Entry 5O4C (X-ray diffraction, 2.80 A resolution); this record covers chains C and L of the 4 polymer chains in the assembly.

# Chain C
Name: Photosynthetic reaction center cytochrome c subunit
Source organism: Blastochloris viridis
UniProtKB: P07173 (CYCR_BLAVI); residues 1-336 here correspond to UniProt positions 21-356 (UniProt number = residue number + 20)
Sequence (336 residues; row label = number of the first residue in the row):
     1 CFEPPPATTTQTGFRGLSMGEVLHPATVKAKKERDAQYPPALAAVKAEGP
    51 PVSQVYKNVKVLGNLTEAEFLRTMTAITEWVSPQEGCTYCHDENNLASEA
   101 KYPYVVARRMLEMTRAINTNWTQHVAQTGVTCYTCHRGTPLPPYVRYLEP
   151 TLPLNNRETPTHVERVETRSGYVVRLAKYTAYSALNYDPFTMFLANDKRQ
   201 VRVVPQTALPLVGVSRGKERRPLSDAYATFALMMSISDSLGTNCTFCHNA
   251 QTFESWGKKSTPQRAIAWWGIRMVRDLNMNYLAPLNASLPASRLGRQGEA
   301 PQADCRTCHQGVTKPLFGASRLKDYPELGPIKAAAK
Disordered / not traced: 333-336
Curated features (UniProtKB/Swiss-Prot):
  - binding site (heme): Met74, Cys87, Cys90, His91, Met110, His124, Cys132, Cys135, His136, Met233, Cys244, Cys247, His248, Cys305, Cys308, His309
  - site: Cys1 (Not N-palmitoylated)
  - lipidation: Cys1 (S-diacylglycerol cysteine)
Glycans and other covalent adducts: diacyl glycerol (DGA) linked to Cys1; heme c (HEC) linked to Cys87, Cys90, Cys132, Cys135, Cys244, Cys247, Cys305, Cys308
Metal / ion sites: heme c Fe (4 sites), coordinated by Met74, His91, Met110, His124, His136, Met233, His248, His309
Residues lining bound ligands:
  - heme c (HEC), molecule 1: Tyr56, Lys57, Asn58, Val59, Lys60, Val61, Leu62, Phe70, Leu71, Met74, Thr75, Ile77, Thr78, Val81, Ser82, Gly86, His91, Leu96, Ala97, Tyr104, Ala107, Arg108
  - heme c (HEC), molecule 2: Ile77, Val81, Tyr89, Tyr102, Pro103, Val106, Ala107, Met110, Leu111, Met113, Thr114, Ile117, Val130, Thr131, His136, Pro140, Leu141, Pro142, Val145, Leu277, Leu282, Leu289, Arg293, Pro301, Gln302, Thr307, Leu328
  - heme c (HEC), molecule 3: Ile117, His124, Val125, Ala126, Thr128, Gly129, Val130, Leu194, Ile236, Leu240, Phe246, Gln263, Ile266, Ala267, Gly270, Ile271, Met273, Val274, Leu277, Asp304, His309, Thr313, Lys314, Pro315, Gly318
  - heme c (HEC), molecule 4: Gln200, Val201, Arg202, Val203, Val204, Gln206, Thr229, Phe230, Met233, Met234, Ile236, Ser237, Leu240, Thr242, Asn243, Phe246, His248, Phe253, Glu254, Trp256, Gln263, Arg264, Ala267, Trp268, Ile271, Arg272

# Chain L
Name: Reaction center protein L chain
Source organism: Blastochloris viridis
UniProtKB: P06009 (RCEL_BLAVI); residues 1-273 here correspond to UniProt positions 2-274 (UniProt number = residue number + 1)
Sequence (273 residues; numbered 1 to 273; the number before each row is that of its first residue):
     1 ALLSFERKYRVRGGTLIGGDLFDFWVGPYFVGFFGVSAIFFIFLGVSLIG
    51 YAASQGPTWDPFAISINPPDLKYGLGAAPLLEGGFWQAITVCALGAFISW
   101 MLREVEISRKLGIGWHVPLAFCVPIFMFCVLQVFRPLLLGSWGHAFPYGI
   151 LSHLDWVNNFGYQYLNWHYNPGHMSSVSFLFVNAMALGLHGGLILSVANP
   201 GDGDKVKTAEHENQYFRDVVGYSIGALSIHRLGLFLASNIFLTGAFGTIA
   251 SGPFWTRGWPEWWGWWLDIPFWS
Curated features (UniProtKB/Swiss-Prot):
  - binding site ((7R,8Z)-bacteriochlorophyll b): His153, His173
  - binding site (Fe cation): His190, His230
  - binding site (a ubiquinone): Phe216
Metal / ion sites: Fe2+: His190, His230 (shared with 3 residues of chain M)
Residues lining bound ligands:
  - bacteriochlorophyll b (BCB), molecule 1: Val46, Ile49, Phe97, Phe128, Leu131, Phe146, Ile150, Leu151, His153, Leu154, Trp156, Val157
  - bacteriochlorophyll b (BCB), molecule 2: Phe97, Phe121, Pro124, Ile125, Met127, Phe128, Leu131, Val157, Asn158, Phe160, Gly161, Tyr162, Trp167, His168, Gly172, His173, Ser176, Val177, Leu180, Phe181, Ile240, Phe241, Gly244, Ala245, Gly247, Thr248
  - bacteriochlorophyll b (BCB), molecule 3: Val157, Tyr162, His168, Phe181
  - bacteriochlorophyll b (BCB), molecule 4: His168, His173, Met174, Val177, Ser178, Phe181, Val182, Met185, Val220, Tyr222
  - bacteriopheophytin b (BPB), molecule 1: Phe41, Ile42, Gly45, Ile49, Ile89, Cys92, Ala93, Ala96, Phe97, Trp100, Glu104, Val117, Ala120, Phe121, Val123, Pro124, Phe128, Phe146, Tyr148, Gly149, Ile150, His153, Ala237, Ser238, Phe241
  - bacteriopheophytin b (BPB), molecule 2: Phe181, Ala184, Met185, Leu189, Phe216, Val219, Val220
  - diacyl glycerol (DGA): Pro171, Met174, Ser175, Ser178, Trp262, Trp263, Trp265
  - heptane-1,2,3-triol (HTO): Leu75, Ala77, Gln87, Val91, Trp142
  - menaquinone-7 (MQ7): Tyr29, Phe30, Val31, Gly35, Ile39, Ile42, Trp100, Arg103

# How chain C and chain L interact
Pairs across the interface - 71 pairs, chain C then chain L:
  Cys1(C) - Trp255(L)
  Cys1(C) - Trp262(L)  hydrogen bond (backbone-side chain)
  Phe2(C) - Phe254(L)
  Phe2(C) - Trp262(L)
  Glu3(C) - Pro253(L)
  Glu3(C) - Phe254(L)  hydrogen bond (backbone-backbone)
  Glu3(C) - Trp255(L)
  Glu3(C) - Thr256(L)  hydrogen bond
  Glu3(C) - Arg257(L)  salt bridge
  Pro4(C) - Pro253(L)
  Pro5(C) - Pro253(L)
  Pro5(C) - Phe254(L)
  Ala7(C) - Gly252(L)
  Thr9(C) - Leu71(L)
  Thr9(C) - His144(L)  hydrogen bond
  Thr10(C) - Leu71(L)
  Gln11(C) - Asp70(L)  hydrogen bond
  Gln11(C) - Leu71(L)  hydrogen bond (side chain-backbone)
  Phe14(C) - Asn67(L)
  Arg15(C) - Asn67(L)  hydrogen bond (backbone-side chain)
  Arg15(C) - Pro68(L)  hydrogen bond (side chain-backbone)
  Arg15(C) - Pro69(L)
  Arg15(C) - Asp70(L)
  Arg15(C) - Leu81(L)  hydrogen bond (side chain-backbone)
  Arg15(C) - Glu82(L)
  Arg15(C) - Gly83(L)
  Gly16(C) - Asn67(L)
  Gly16(C) - Pro68(L)
  Gly16(C) - Pro147(L)
  Gly16(C) - Trp156(L)
  Leu17(C) - Asn159(L)  hydrogen bond (backbone-side chain)
  Ser18(C) - Trp156(L)
  Ser18(C) - Asn159(L)
  Ser18(C) - Phe160(L)
  Ser18(C) - Gln163(L)  hydrogen bond
  Met19(C) - Asn159(L)
  Met19(C) - Gln163(L)
  Gly20(C) - Gln163(L)  hydrogen bond (backbone-side chain)
  Val22(C) - Tyr164(L)
  Val22(C) - Thr256(L)
  Leu23(C) - Thr256(L)
  His24(C) - Thr256(L)
  Thr161(C) - Ser273(L)  hydrogen bond (side chain-backbone)
  Val163(C) - Ser273(L)
  Lys178(C) - Asp268(L)  salt bridge
  Ala181(C) - Pro260(L)
  Ala181(C) - Glu261(L)
  Tyr182(C) - Pro260(L)
  Tyr182(C) - Glu261(L)
  Tyr182(C) - Gly264(L)
  Tyr182(C) - Leu267(L)  hydrophobic
  Tyr182(C) - Asp268(L)  hydrogen bond
  Ser183(C) - Tyr169(L)
  Ala184(C) - Tyr169(L)  hydrogen bond (backbone-side chain)
  Phe230(C) - Asn166(L)
  Met234(C) - Leu165(L)  hydrophobic
  Ser237(C) - Leu165(L)
  Thr242(C) - Leu165(L)
  Asn243(C) - Tyr162(L)
  Asn243(C) - Gln163(L)
  Asn243(C) - Leu165(L)
  Cys244(C) - Tyr162(L)  hydrogen bond (side chain-backbone)
  Thr245(C) - Asn159(L)
  Thr245(C) - Gln163(L)
  Asn249(C) - Asn159(L)  hydrogen bond
  Ala250(C) - Asn158(L)  hydrogen bond (backbone-side chain)
  Ala250(C) - Asn159(L)  hydrogen bond (backbone-side chain)
  Ala250(C) - Tyr162(L)  hydrophobic
  Gln251(C) - Asp155(L)  hydrogen bond
  Gln251(C) - Asn158(L)
  Phe253(C) - Tyr162(L)  hydrophobic
Interface residues without a listed pair, chain C (42 interface residues in all): Thr27, Glu164, Val174, Asp238, His248
Interface residues without a listed pair, chain L (39 interface residues in all): Leu139, Gly143, Ala250, Trp259, Trp272

# Summary
Chain C and chain L form an interface of 42 and 39 residues respectively, with 20 hydrogen bonds and 2 salt
bridges. Among the polar pairs are Glu3(C)-Arg257(L), Lys178(C)-Asp268(L) and Cys1(C)-Trp262(L).
Here chain C is Photosynthetic reaction center cytochrome c subunit and chain L is Reaction center protein L
chain, both from Blastochloris viridis. Entry 5O4C (From macrocrystals to microcrystals: a strategy for
membrane protein serial crystallography) was determined by X-ray diffraction, deposited together with 5NJ4 and
5O64.
